2CKO - chains A and B; structure by X-ray diffraction, 2.15 A resolution.

Chain A (and B):
Molecule: Choline kinase alpha
From: Homo sapiens
Notes: EC 2.7.1.32; fragment: splice isoform 2, residues 50-439; chain B of this document is another copy of the same molecule, construct and numbering; everything in this record applies to it too
Reference sequence: P35790 (CHKA_HUMAN); the author numbering skips numbers that UniProt does not, so the offset changes along the chain: 50-156 = UniProt 50-156; 175-457 = UniProt 157-439
Sequence (390 residues; row label = number of the first residue in the row; note: 18 numbers in that range are skipped by the numbering (no residue carries them; nothing is unmodelled there)):
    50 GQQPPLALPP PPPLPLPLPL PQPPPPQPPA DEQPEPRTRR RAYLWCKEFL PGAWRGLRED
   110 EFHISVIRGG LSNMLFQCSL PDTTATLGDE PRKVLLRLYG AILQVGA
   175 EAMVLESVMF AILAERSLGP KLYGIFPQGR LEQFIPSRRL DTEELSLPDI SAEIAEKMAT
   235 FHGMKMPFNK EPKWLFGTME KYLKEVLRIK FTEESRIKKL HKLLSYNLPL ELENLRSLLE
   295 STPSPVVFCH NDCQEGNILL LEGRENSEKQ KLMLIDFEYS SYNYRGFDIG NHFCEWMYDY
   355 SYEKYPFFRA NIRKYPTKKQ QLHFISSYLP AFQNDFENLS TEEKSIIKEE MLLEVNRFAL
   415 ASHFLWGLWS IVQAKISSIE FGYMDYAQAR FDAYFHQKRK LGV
Unresolved in the structure: 50-87, 120, 152-156, 175-176 (chain B: 50-86, 150-156)
Differences from the reference sequence: conflict Ser220 (Gly202 in P35790), Leu422 (Gln404 in P35790)
Swiss-Prot annotation at these positions:
  - binding site (ATP): Arg117 to Met123, Arg146
  - binding site (phosphocholine): Gly119 to Ser121
From the paper describing this entry:
  - catalytic residues: Ser121, Asn122, Arg146, Asp306, Gln308, Asn311, Asp330 (proposed by the authors, not directly observed)

Chain A / chain B interface:
Residue-residue contacts (43):
  Glu97(A) - Asn243(B)  hydrogen bond
  Glu97(A) - Lys244(B)  hydrogen bond (backbone-backbone)
  Phe98(A) - Pro241(B)
  Phe98(A) - Phe242(B)
  Phe98(A) - Asn243(B)
  Phe98(A) - Lys244(B)  hydrogen bond (backbone-side chain)
  Arg104(A) - Glu245(B)  salt bridge
  Asp138(A) - Lys239(B)  salt bridge
  Val178(A) - Met177(B)  hydrophobic
  Val178(A) - Val178(B)  hydrophobic
  Leu179(A) - Ile199(B)  hydrophobic
  Ser181(A) - Val182(B)
  Val182(A) - Ser181(B)
  Val182(A) - Val182(B)
  Val182(A) - Ala185(B)  hydrophobic
  Ile186(A) - Glu189(B)
  Glu189(A) - Ile186(B)
  Glu189(A) - Glu189(B)
  Glu189(A) - Arg190(B)  salt bridge
  Arg190(A) - Glu189(B)  salt bridge
  Leu196(A) - Pro241(B)
  Tyr197(A) - Pro241(B)
  Tyr197(A) - Lys244(B)
  Gly198(A) - Pro241(B)
  Ile199(A) - Leu179(B)  hydrophobic
  Ile199(A) - Pro241(B)  hydrogen bond (backbone-backbone)
  Ile199(A) - Phe242(B)  hydrophobic
  Lys239(A) - Asp138(B)  salt bridge
  Pro241(A) - Phe98(B)
  Pro241(A) - Leu196(B)
  Pro241(A) - Tyr197(B)
  Pro241(A) - Gly198(B)
  Pro241(A) - Ile199(B)  hydrogen bond (backbone-backbone)
  Phe242(A) - Phe98(B)
  Phe242(A) - Ile199(B)  hydrophobic
  Asn243(A) - Glu97(B)  hydrogen bond
  Asn243(A) - Phe98(B)
  Lys244(A) - Glu97(B)  hydrogen bond (backbone-backbone)
  Lys244(A) - Phe98(B)  hydrogen bond (side chain-backbone)
  Lys244(A) - Arg104(B)
  Glu245(A) - Glu97(B)
  Glu245(A) - Arg104(B)  salt bridge
  Lys247(A) - Glu97(B)  salt bridge
Other interface residues (no listed pair), chain A (26 interface residues in all): Met177, Ala185, Pro201, Met240
Other interface residues (no listed pair), chain B (25 interface residues in all): Glu175, Met240

In short:
Chain A and chain B form an interface of 26 and 25 residues respectively, with 8 hydrogen bonds and 7 salt
bridges. Polar contacts include Arg104(A)-Glu245(B), Asp138(A)-Lys239(B) and Glu189(A)-Arg190(B). UniProt
lists 8 ATP-binding residues and 3 phosphocholine-binding residues on chain A. From the paper: catalytic
residues Ser121(A), Asn122(A) and Arg146(A) among others.
Chain A and chain B are both Choline kinase alpha (Homo sapiens); the structure, Crystal structure of Human
Choline Kinase alpha 2, was determined by X-ray diffraction (same publication as 2CKP and 2CKQ).
